Entry 6UT5 (electron microscopy, 2.44 A resolution); this record covers chains A and F of the 7 polymer chains in the assembly.

== Chain A (and F) ==
Molecule: GTPase subunit of restriction endonuclease
Source organism: Thermococcus gammatolerans
Notes: chain F of this document is another copy of the same molecule, construct and numbering; everything in this record applies to it too
UniProt: C5A3Z3 (C5A3Z3_THEGJ); residue numbers follow UniProt; this construct covers 1-613
Sequence (613 residues; numbered 1 to 613; the number before each row is that of its first residue):
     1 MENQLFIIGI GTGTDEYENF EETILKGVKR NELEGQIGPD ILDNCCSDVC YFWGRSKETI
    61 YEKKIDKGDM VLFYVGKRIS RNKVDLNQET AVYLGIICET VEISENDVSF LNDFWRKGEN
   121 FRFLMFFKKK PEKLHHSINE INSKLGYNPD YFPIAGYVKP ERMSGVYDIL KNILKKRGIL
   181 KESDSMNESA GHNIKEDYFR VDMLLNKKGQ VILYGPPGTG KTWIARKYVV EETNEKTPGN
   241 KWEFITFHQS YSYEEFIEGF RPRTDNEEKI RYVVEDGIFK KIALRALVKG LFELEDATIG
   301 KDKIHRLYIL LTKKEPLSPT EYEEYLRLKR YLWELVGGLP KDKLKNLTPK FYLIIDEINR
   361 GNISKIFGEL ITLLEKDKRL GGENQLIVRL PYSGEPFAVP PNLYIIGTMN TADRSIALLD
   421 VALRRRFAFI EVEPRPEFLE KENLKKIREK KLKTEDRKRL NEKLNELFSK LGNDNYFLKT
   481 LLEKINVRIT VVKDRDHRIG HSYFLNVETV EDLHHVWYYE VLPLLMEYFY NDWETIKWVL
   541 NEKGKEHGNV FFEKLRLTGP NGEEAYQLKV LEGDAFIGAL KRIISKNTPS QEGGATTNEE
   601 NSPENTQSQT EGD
Not modelled in the structure: 1-190, 586-613
Ion coordination: Mg2+: Thr222, Asp356 (together with GTP-gamma-S)
Small-molecule neighbours: GTP-gamma-S (GSP; 5'-guanosine-diphosphate-monothiophosphate): Asn193, Pro216, Pro217, Gly218, Thr219, Gly220, Lys221, Thr222, Trp223, Glu357, Thr408, Asn410, Phe438, Ile447, Lys450, His501, Ser502, Leu505
Reported in the primary citation:
  - conformationally variable residues (loop rearrangement, side-chain flip): Arg414 to Asp420
  - self-association interface (contacts with another copy of this molecule); pairs are residue here / residue on that copy: Asp494-Tyr530 (hydrogen bond)
  - catalytic residues: Glu357, Asn410, Asp413
  - mutagenesis - N410A, D413A: abolished catalytic activity with McrBC 5-methylcytosine restriction system component
  - binding site for the ligand GDP: Asn410
  - binding site for GTP-gamma-S: Asn193, Thr219
  - specificity-determining residues: Asn193
  - mutagenesis - R360A, R414A, D420A, R424A, E527A, Y530A: increased catalytic activity
  - mutagenesis - K221A, T222A, D356A, N410A, D413A, R425A, R426A: decreased catalytic activity
  - mutagenesis - W223A, D356A, R425A, R426A: decreased stability
  - mutagenesis - W223A: abolished catalytic activity
  - mutagenesis - E375A, D377A, K378A: unchanged catalytic activity

== How chain A and chain F interact ==
Residue-residue contacts - 63 pairs, chain A then chain F:
  Arg200(A) with Tyr519(F)
  Leu204(A) with His515(F); Tyr519(F), hydrophobic
  Lys207(A) with Asp512(F), salt bridge; His515(F)
  Lys208(A) with Glu520(F), salt bridge
  Phe260(A) with Pro262(F); Thr264(F)
  Ile270(A) with Lys269(F), hydrogen bond (backbone-side chain)
  Arg271(A) with Glu268(F), salt bridge
  Tyr272(A) with Thr264(F); Glu268(F), hydrogen bond (backbone-backbone); Ile270(F), hydrophobic
  Val273(A) with Glu268(F)
  Ser364(A) with His248(F); Gln249(F); Ser250(F)
  Lys365(A) with Ser250(F)
  Gly368(A) with His248(F)
  Glu369(A) with Phe244(F); Ile245(F); Thr246(F), hydrogen bond; His248(F)
  Thr372(A) with Thr246(F)
  Glu383(A) with Lys227(F), salt bridge
  Asn384(A) with Trp223(F); Arg226(F); Lys227(F), hydrogen bond
  Gln385(A) with Arg226(F), hydrogen bond (backbone-side chain)
  Leu386(A) with Arg226(F); Phe244(F), hydrophobic
  Arg389(A) with Lys314(F)
  Pro391(A) with Arg261(F), hydrogen bond (backbone-side chain); Arg263(F), hydrogen bond (backbone-side chain)
  Tyr392(A) with Arg261(F); Arg263(F), hydrogen bond (backbone-side chain); Pro316(F)
  Ser393(A) with Pro316(F)
  Gly394(A) with Lys314(F); Pro316(F)
  Asp420(A) with Arg360(F), salt bridge
  Val421(A) with Arg360(F)
  Arg424(A) with Glu527(F), salt bridge
  Arg425(A) with Pro217(F); Asp413(F), salt bridge; Leu524(F); Glu527(F), salt bridge; Tyr528(F)
  Phe429(A) with Tyr519(F)
  Val487(A) with Leu557(F), hydrophobic
  Arg488(A) with Leu557(F)
  Thr490(A) with Leu555(F); Ala565(F)
  Val491(A) with Leu555(F), hydrophobic; Leu557(F); Glu563(F); Ala565(F), hydrophobic
  Val492(A) with Pro560(F)
  Arg495(A) with Gln567(F), hydrogen bond
  Trp538(A) with Leu557(F), hydrophobic; Thr558(F); Gly559(F); Pro560(F)
Also at the interface, not in a pair above, chain A (40 interface residues in all): Met203, Asp265, Lys378, Ile387, Arg426
Also at the interface, not in a pair above, chain F (42 interface residues in all): Thr222, Thr237, Pro238, Glu267, Glu315, Asp356

== Overview ==
40 residues of chain A and 42 residues of chain F are in contact; the contacts include 9 hydrogen bonds and 8
salt bridges. Polar contacts include Lys207(A)-Asp512(F), Lys208(A)-Glu520(F) and Arg271(A)-Glu268(F). From
the paper: catalytic residues Glu357(A), Asn410(A) and Asp413(A); K221A, T222A and D356A of chain A, among
others, reduce catalytic activity; 17 substitutions were tested in all.
Both chains are GTPase subunit of restriction endonuclease (Thermococcus gammatolerans). Entry 6UT5 (Cryo-EM
structure of the Thermococcus gammatolerans McrBC complex) was determined by electron microscopy, deposited
together with 6UT3, 6UT4, 6UT6, 6UT7 and 6UT8.
